Entry 5XU1 (X-ray diffraction, 3.30 A resolution); this record covers chains A and B of the 4 polymer chains in the assembly.

# Chain A (and B)
Protein: ABC transporter ATP-binding protein
Organism: Streptococcus pneumoniae (strain ATCC BAA-255 / R6)
Notes: chain B of this document is another copy of the same molecule, construct and numbering; everything in this record applies to it too
UniProt: Q8DQF8 (Q8DQF8_STRR6); residues 1-233 here = UniProt positions 1-233
Sequence (245 residues; each row starts with the number of its first residue; numbers below 1 keep their minus sign (Met-11 is residue -11)):
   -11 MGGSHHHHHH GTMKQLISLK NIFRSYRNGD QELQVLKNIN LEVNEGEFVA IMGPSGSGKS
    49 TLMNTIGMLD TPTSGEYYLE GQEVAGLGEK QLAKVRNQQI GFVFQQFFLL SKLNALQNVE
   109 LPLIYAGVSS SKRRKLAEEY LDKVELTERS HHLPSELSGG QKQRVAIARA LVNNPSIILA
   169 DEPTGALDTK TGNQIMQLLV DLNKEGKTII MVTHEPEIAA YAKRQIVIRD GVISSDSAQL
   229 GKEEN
Not modelled in the structure: -11 to 1, 15-19, 228-233 (chain B: -11 to 1, 228-233)
Construct notes: expression tag (-11 to 0)
From the paper describing this entry:
  - mutagenesis - E170Q: decreased catalytic activity
  - catalytic residues: Glu170
  - self-association interface (contacts with another copy of this molecule); pairs are residue here / residue on that copy: Gly173-Gly173
  - mutagenesis - G173C: abolished catalytic activity on Cu2+

# How chain A and chain B interact
Pairs across the interface - 6 pairs, chain A then chain B:
  Gly173(A) - Gly173(B)
  Asp176(A) - His202(B)
  Thr177(A) - Glu203(B)  hydrogen bond
  His202(A) - Asp176(B)
  Glu203(A) - Asp176(B)
  Glu203(A) - Thr177(B)  hydrogen bond (side chain-backbone)
Other interface residues (no listed pair), chain B (7 interface residues in all): Leu175, Glu205
From the paper, about this interface:
  - interface residues, chain A: Glu203(A)

# In short
5 residues of chain A face 7 of chain B across their interface, with 2 hydrogen bonds. The hydrogen-bonded
pair is Thr177(A)-Glu203(B). From the paper: the catalytic residue Glu170(A); E170Q of chain A reduces
catalytic activity.
Chain A and chain B are both ABC transporter ATP-binding protein (Streptococcus pneumoniae (strain ATCC
BAA-255 / R6)); the structure, Structure of a non-canonical ABC transporter from Streptococcus pneumoniae R6,
was determined by X-ray diffraction together with 5XU0 from the same study.
